PDB entry 9FST | X-ray diffraction, 2.75 A resolution | chains O and U of the 28 polymer chains in the assembly

[Chain O]
Molecule: Proteasome subunit alpha type-2
Source organism: Saccharomyces cerevisiae
UniProtKB: P23639 (PSA2_YEAST); residue numbers follow UniProt; this construct covers 1-250
Amino-acid sequence (250 residues; row label = number of the first residue in the row):
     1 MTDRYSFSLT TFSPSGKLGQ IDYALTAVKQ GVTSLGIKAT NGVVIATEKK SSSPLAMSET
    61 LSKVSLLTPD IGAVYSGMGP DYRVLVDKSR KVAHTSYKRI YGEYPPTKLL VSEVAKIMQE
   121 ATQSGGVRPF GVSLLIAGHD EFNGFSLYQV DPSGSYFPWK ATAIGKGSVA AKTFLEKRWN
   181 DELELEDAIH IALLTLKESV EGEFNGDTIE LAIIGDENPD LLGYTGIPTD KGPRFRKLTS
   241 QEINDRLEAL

[Chain U]
Molecule: Proteasome subunit alpha type-1
Source organism: Saccharomyces cerevisiae
UniProtKB: P21243 (PSA1_YEAST); residues -8 to 243 here correspond to UniProt positions 1-252 (UniProt number = residue number + 9)
Amino-acid sequence (252 residues; numbered -8 to 243; the number before each row is that of its first residue; numbers below 1 keep their minus sign (Met-8 is residue -8)):
    -8 MSGAAAASAA GYDRHITIFS PEGRLYQVEY AFKATNQTNI NSLAVRGKDC TVVISQKKVP
    52 DKLLDPTTVS YIFCISRTIG MVVNGPIPDA RNAALRAKAE AAEFRYKYGY DMPCDVLAKR
   112 MANLSQIYTQ RAYMRPLGVI LTFVSVDEEL GPSIYKTDPA GYYVGYKATA TGPKQQEITT
   172 NLENHFKKSK IDHINEESWE KVVEFAITHM IDALGTEFSK NDLEVGVATK DKFFTLSAEN
   232 IEERLVAIAE QD
Disordered / not traced: -8 to 1, 243

[How chain O and chain U interact]
Contacting residue pairs - 67 pairs, chain O then chain U:
  Asp3(O) - Arg122(U)  salt bridge
  Asp3(O) - Tyr124(U)
  Tyr5(O) - Ile7(U)
  Tyr5(O) - Ala123(U)  hydrophobic
  Tyr5(O) - Tyr124(U)  hydrophobic
  Leu9(O) - Ile9(U)  hydrophobic
  Leu9(O) - Ala123(U)  hydrophobic
  Gln20(O) - Ile9(U)
  Gln20(O) - Phe10(U)  hydrogen bond (side chain-backbone)
  Tyr23(O) - Phe10(U)
  Tyr23(O) - Ser11(U)
  Tyr23(O) - Pro12(U)  hydrophobic
  Tyr23(O) - Gly14(U)
  Ala24(O) - Phe10(U)  hydrophobic
  Thr26(O) - Pro12(U)
  Thr26(O) - Glu13(U)
  Ala27(O) - Gly14(U)
  Ser52(O) - Tyr153(U)
  Pro54(O) - Lys158(U)
  Pro54(O) - Glu174(U)
  Leu55(O) - Tyr157(U)
  Leu55(O) - Lys158(U)  hydrogen bond (backbone-backbone)
  Leu55(O) - Ala159(U)
  Leu55(O) - Thr170(U)
  Leu55(O) - Glu174(U)
  Leu55(O) - Phe177(U)  hydrophobic
  Ala56(O) - Gly156(U)
  Ala56(O) - Tyr157(U)  hydrophobic
  Met57(O) - Arg37(U)
  Met57(O) - Val155(U)
  Met57(O) - Gly156(U)  hydrogen bond (backbone-backbone)
  Met57(O) - Tyr157(U)
  Met57(O) - Lys158(U)
  Thr60(O) - Tyr146(U)
  Thr60(O) - Val155(U)
  Thr60(O) - Gly156(U)  hydrogen bond (side chain-backbone)
  Leu61(O) - Tyr153(U)  hydrophobic
  Met78(O) - Phe10(U)  hydrophobic
  Met78(O) - Leu16(U)  hydrophobic
  Pro80(O) - Gln117(U)
  Pro80(O) - Ala151(U)
  Pro80(O) - Gly152(U)
  Pro80(O) - Tyr153(U)
  Asp81(O) - Gln117(U)
  Arg83(O) - Ala113(U)
  Arg83(O) - Asn114(U)
  Arg83(O) - Gly152(U)  hydrogen bond (side chain-backbone)
  Arg83(O) - Tyr154(U)
  Val84(O) - Asn114(U)
  Val84(O) - Gln117(U)
  Asp87(O) - Lys110(U)  salt bridge
  Asp87(O) - Asn114(U)
  Gly125(O) - Arg122(U)
  Gly126(O) - Gln121(U)
  Gly126(O) - Arg122(U)
  Gly126(O) - Ala123(U)  hydrogen bond (backbone-backbone)
  Val127(O) - Gln121(U)
  Val127(O) - Arg122(U)
  Arg128(O) - Thr8(U)
  Arg128(O) - Phe10(U)
  Arg128(O) - Leu16(U)
  Arg128(O) - Thr120(U)  hydrogen bond (side chain-backbone)
  Arg128(O) - Gln121(U)  hydrogen bond (backbone-backbone)
  Pro129(O) - Phe10(U)
  Pro129(O) - Gln121(U)
  Phe130(O) - Gln121(U)
  Gly131(O) - Phe10(U)
Other interface residues (no listed pair), chain O (32 interface residues in all): Thr2, Gln30, Ser53, Ala121
Other interface residues (no listed pair), chain U (34 interface residues in all): Thr160, Leu173

[Summary]
32 residues of chain O and 34 residues of chain U are in contact; the contacts include 8 hydrogen bonds and 2
salt bridges. Polar contacts include Asp3(O)-Arg122(U), Asp87(O)-Lys110(U) and Gln20(O)-Phe10(U).
Chain O is Proteasome subunit alpha type-2 and chain U is Proteasome subunit alpha type-1, both from
Saccharomyces cerevisiae; the structure, Yeast 20S proteasome with human beta1i (1-51) in complex with
epoxyketone inhibitor LU-001i, was determined by X-ray diffraction, deposited together with 9FRW, 9FSU, 9FSV,
9FT0 and 9FT1.
